Entry 3QTB (X-ray diffraction, 2.10 A resolution); this record covers chains A and B.

== Chain A (and B) ==
Name: Uncharacterized protein
From: Archaeoglobus fulgidus
Notes: chain B of this document is another copy of the same molecule, construct and numbering; everything in this record applies to it too
UniProtKB: O29432 (O29432_ARCFU); residues 1-134 here = UniProt positions 1-134
Amino-acid sequence (155 residues; numbered -20 to 134; the number before each row is that of its first residue; numbers below 1 keep their minus sign (Mse-20 is residue -20)):
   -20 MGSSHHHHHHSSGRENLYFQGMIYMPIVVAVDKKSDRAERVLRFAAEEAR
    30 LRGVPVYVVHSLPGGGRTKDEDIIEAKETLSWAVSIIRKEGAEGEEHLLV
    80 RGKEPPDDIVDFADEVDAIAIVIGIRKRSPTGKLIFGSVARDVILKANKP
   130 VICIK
Disordered / not traced: -20 to 0, 106-114 (chain B: -20 to 1)
Differences from the reference sequence: expression tag (-20 to 0)
Modified / non-standard residues: Mse-20 (selenomethionine); Mse1 (selenomethionine; parent Met); Mse4 (selenomethionine; parent Met)
Small-molecule neighbours: 2'-deoxyadenosine-5'-monophosphate (D5M): Ala9, Val10, Asp11, Arg16, Val38, His39, Ser40, Pro84, Ile88, Ile102, Gly103, Phe115, Gly116, Ser117, Val118, Ala119
From the paper describing this entry:
  - binding site for 2'-deoxyadenosine-5'-monophosphate: Ala9, Ser40, Gly103

== How chain A and chain B interact ==
Residue-residue contacts (34; chain A residue first):
  Phe23(A) with Arg31(B); Pro129(B), hydrophobic
  Glu26(A) with Arg31(B), salt bridge
  Glu27(A) with Glu27(B); Arg31(B), salt bridge
  Leu30(A) with Leu30(B); Arg31(B)
  Arg31(A) with Phe23(B); Glu26(B), salt bridge; Glu27(B), salt bridge; Leu30(B)
  Ile104(A) with Ile123(B)
  Phe115(A) with Arg120(B); Ile123(B), hydrophobic; Leu124(B)
  Ile123(A) with Ile104(B); Lys134(B), hydrogen bond (backbone-side chain)
  Leu124(A) with Phe115(B), hydrophobic; Lys134(B)
  Ala126(A) with Lys134(B), hydrogen bond (backbone-side chain)
  Pro129(A) with Phe23(B), hydrophobic; Cys132(B); Ile133(B), hydrophobic
  Val130(A) with Val130(B); Ile131(B); Cys132(B), hydrogen bond (backbone-backbone)
  Ile131(A) with Val130(B); Ile131(B), hydrophobic
  Cys132(A) with Pro129(B); Val130(B), hydrogen bond (backbone-backbone)
  Ile133(A) with Pro129(B), hydrophobic
  Lys134(A) with Ile123(B), hydrogen bond (side chain-backbone); Leu124(B); Ala126(B), hydrogen bond (side chain-backbone)
Other interface residues (no listed pair), chain A (17 interface residues in all): Lys128
Other interface residues (no listed pair), chain B (20 interface residues in all): Ile98, Asn127, Lys128

== In short ==
17 residues of chain A face 20 of chain B across their interface; the contacts include 6 hydrogen bonds and 4
salt bridges. Polar pairs include Glu26(A)-Arg31(B), Glu27(A)-Arg31(B) and Ile123(A)-Lys134(B). Bound to chain
A: 2'-deoxyadenosine-5'-monophosphate. From the paper: a binding site for 2'-deoxyadenosine-5'-monophosphate
at Ala9(A), Ser40(A) and Gly103(A).
Chain A and chain B are both Uncharacterized protein (Archaeoglobus fulgidus); the structure, Structure of the
universal stress protein from Archaeoglobus fulgidus in complex with dAMP, was determined by X-ray
diffraction, deposited together with 6HCD and 3TNJ.
